PDB entry 5D6T | X-ray diffraction, 1.93 A resolution | chain A

[Chain A]
Molecule: Spherulin-4
Source organism: Aspergillus clavatus (strain ATCC 1007 / CBS 513.65 / DSM 816 / NCTC 3887 / NRRL 1)
UniProt: A1CJQ5 (A1CJQ5_ASPCL); residues 54-304 here correspond to UniProt positions 1-251 (UniProt number = residue number - 53)
Sequence (272 residues; row label = number of the first residue in the row):
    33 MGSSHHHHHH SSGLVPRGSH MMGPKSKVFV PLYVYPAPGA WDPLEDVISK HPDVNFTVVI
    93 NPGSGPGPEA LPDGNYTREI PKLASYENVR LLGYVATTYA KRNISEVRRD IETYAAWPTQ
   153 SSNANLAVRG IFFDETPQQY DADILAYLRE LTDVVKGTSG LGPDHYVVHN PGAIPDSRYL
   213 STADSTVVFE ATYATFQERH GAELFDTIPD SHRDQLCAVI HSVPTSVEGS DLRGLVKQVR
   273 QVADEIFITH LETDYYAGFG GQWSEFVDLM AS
Unresolved in the structure: 33-51
Differences from the reference sequence: initiating methionine (33); expression tag (34-53)
Residues lining bound ligands: 2-acetamido-2-deoxy-beta-D-galactopyranose (NGA): Pro-63, Tyr-65, Tyr-126, Phe-164, Asp-166, Asn-202, Glu-222, Tyr-288
From the paper describing this entry:
  - binding site for 2-acetamido-2-deoxy-beta-D-galactopyranose: Tyr-65, Asp-166, Glu-167, Glu-222
  - contacts within the chain: Asp-166/Asn-202 (hydrogen bond), Asn-202/Glu-222 (hydrogen bond)
  - catalytic residues: Asp-166, Glu-167, Glu-222
  - mutagenesis - D166A, D166N, E167A, E222A: abolished catalytic activity on purified GAG
  - mutagenesis - E222Q: decreased catalytic activity on purified GAG
  - mutagenesis - D166A: abolished catalytic activity on hyphal GAG
  - mutagenesis - D166N, E167A, E222A: decreased catalytic activity

[Summary]
Bound to chain A: 2-acetamido-2-deoxy-beta-D-galactopyranose. From the paper: catalytic residues Asp-166,
Glu-167 and Glu-222; D166A, D166N and E167A, among others, abolish catalytic activity on purified GAG; 5
substitutions were tested in all.
Chain A is Spherulin-4 (Aspergillus clavatus (strain ATCC 1007 / CBS 513.65 / DSM 816 / NCTC 3887 / NRRL 1));
the structure, Crystal Structure of Aspergillus clavatus Sph3 in complex with GalNAc, was determined by X-ray
diffraction (same publication as 5C5G).
